PDB entry 8BPF | electron microscopy, 3.50 A resolution | chains J and L of the 12 polymer chains in the assembly

Chain J:
Protein: Immunoglobulin J chain
Organism: Homo sapiens
Chain sequence (159 residues; row label = number of the first residue in the row; numbers below 1 keep their minus sign (Met-22 is residue -22)):
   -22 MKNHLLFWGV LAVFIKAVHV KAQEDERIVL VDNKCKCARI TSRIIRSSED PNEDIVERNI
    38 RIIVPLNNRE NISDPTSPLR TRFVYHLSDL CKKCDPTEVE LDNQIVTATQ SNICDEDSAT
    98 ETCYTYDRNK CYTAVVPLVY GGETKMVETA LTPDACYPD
Disordered / not traced: -22 to 2, 69-97, 135-136
Disulfide bonds: Cys12-Cys100, Cys108-Cys133
Glycans and other covalent adducts: N-acetylglucosamine (NAG) linked to Asn48

Chain L:
Protein: Immunoglobulin heavy constant mu
Organism: Homo sapiens
Chain sequence (348 residues; row label = number of the first residue in the row):
   229 IAELPPKVSV FVPPRDGFFG NPRKSKLICQ ATGFSPRQIQ VSWLREGKQV GSGVTTDQVQ
   289 AEAKESGPTT YKVTSTLTIK ESDWLGQSMF TCRVDHRGLT FQQNASSMCV PDQDTAIRVF
   349 AIPPSFASIF LTKSTKLTCL VTDLTTYDSV TISWTRQNGE AVKTHTNISE SHPNATFSAV
   409 GEASICEDDW NSGERFTCTV THTDLPSPLK QTISRPKGVA LHRPDVYLLP PAREQLNLRE
   469 SATITCLVTG FSPADVFVQW MQRGQPLSPE KYVTSAPMPE PQAPGRYFAH SILTVSEEEW
   529 NTGETYTCVV AHEALPNRVT ERTVDKSTGK PTLYNVSLVM SDTAGTCY
Disordered / not traced: 229-448
Disulfide bonds: Cys474-Cys536
Glycans and other covalent adducts: N-acetylglucosamine (NAG) linked to Asn563
Reported in the primary citation:
  - post-translational modification sites: Asn563
  - specificity-determining residues: Arg467, Arg514 (proposed by the authors, not directly observed)
  - specificity-determining residues: Arg467, Arg514 (by similarity / conservation)

Interface between chain J and chain L:
Residue-residue contacts (45):
  Lys11(J) - Cys575(L)  hydrogen bond (backbone-side chain)
  Cys14(J) - Cys575(L)  disulfide
  Ile21(J) - Lys554(L)
  Ile21(J) - Ser555(L)
  Arg23(J) - Lys554(L)
  Ile32(J) - Thr560(L)
  Val33(J) - Lys558(L)
  Val33(J) - Pro559(L)  hydrophobic
  Val33(J) - Thr560(L)  hydrogen bond (backbone-side chain)
  Val33(J) - Leu561(L)  hydrogen bond (backbone-backbone)
  Glu34(J) - Leu561(L)
  Arg35(J) - Leu561(L)  hydrogen bond (backbone-backbone)
  Arg35(J) - Tyr562(L)
  Arg35(J) - Asn563(L)  hydrogen bond (backbone-backbone)
  Asn36(J) - Asn563(L)  hydrogen bond
  Ile37(J) - Asn563(L)  hydrogen bond (backbone-backbone)
  Ile37(J) - Val564(L)
  Ile37(J) - Ser565(L)  hydrogen bond (backbone-backbone)
  Arg38(J) - Ser565(L)
  Ile39(J) - Leu566(L)
  Ile39(J) - Val567(L)  hydrogen bond (backbone-backbone)
  Ile40(J) - Val567(L)
  Ile40(J) - Ala572(L)  hydrophobic
  Val41(J) - Val567(L)  hydrogen bond (backbone-backbone)
  Val41(J) - Ser569(L)
  Val41(J) - Ala572(L)
  Pro42(J) - Ser569(L)
  Pro42(J) - Asp570(L)
  Pro42(J) - Ala572(L)
  Leu43(J) - Met568(L)  hydrophobic
  Leu43(J) - Ser569(L)
  Leu43(J) - Asp570(L)
  Asn44(J) - Asp570(L)  hydrogen bond (side chain-backbone)
  Asn44(J) - Gly573(L)
  Asn45(J) - Gly573(L)
  Thr102(J) - Ala572(L)
  Thr102(J) - Gly573(L)
  Thr102(J) - Cys575(L)
  Tyr103(J) - Gly573(L)  hydrogen bond (backbone-backbone)
  Tyr103(J) - Thr574(L)
  Tyr103(J) - Cys575(L)  hydrogen bond (backbone-backbone)
  Asp104(J) - Cys575(L)
  Arg105(J) - Thr574(L)
  Arg105(J) - Cys575(L)
  Arg105(J) - Tyr576(L)
Interface residues without a listed pair, chain J (24 interface residues in all): Asn29, Glu30
Interface residues without a listed pair, chain L (23 interface residues in all): Arg461, Leu464, Arg467
Inter-chain disulfides: Cys14(J)-Cys575(L)

Overview:
Chain J and chain L form an interface of 24 and 23 residues respectively; the contacts include 1 disulfide
bond and 13 hydrogen bonds. Among the polar pairs are Lys11(J)-Cys575(L), Val33(J)-Thr560(L) and
Asn36(J)-Asn563(L). Covalently linked N-acetylglucosamine: at Asn48(J). Covalently linked N-acetylglucosamine:
at Asn563(L). From the paper: specificity determinants Arg467(L) and Arg514(L); a modification site at
Asn563(L).
Here chain J is Immunoglobulin J chain and chain L is Immunoglobulin heavy constant mu, both from Homo
sapiens. Entry 8BPF (FcMR binding at subunit Fcu1 of IgM pentamer) was determined by electron microscopy,
deposited together with 8BPE and 8BPG.
